6ZJN - chains 6 and 9 of the 15 polymer chains in the assembly; structure by electron microscopy, 6.10 A resolution (low resolution: residue-level contacts below are approximate; hydrogen-bond / salt-bridge calls are withheld).

== Chain 6 ==
Protein: NADH-quinone oxidoreductase subunit 6
From: Thermus thermophilus
Notes: EC 7.1.1.-
UniProt: Q56218 (NQO6_THET8); numbering as in UniProt (aligned over 1-181)
Amino-acid sequence (181 residues; each row starts with the number of its first residue):
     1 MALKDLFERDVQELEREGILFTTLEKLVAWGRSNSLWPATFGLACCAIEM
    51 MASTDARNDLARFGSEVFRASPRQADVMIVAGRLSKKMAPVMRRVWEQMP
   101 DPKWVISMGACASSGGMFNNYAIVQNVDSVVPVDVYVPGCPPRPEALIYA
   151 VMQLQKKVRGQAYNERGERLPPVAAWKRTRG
Unresolved in the structure: 1-15
Bound ions: 4Fe-4S cluster Fe near Cys-46 (its only coordinating residue here)
Residues lining bound ligands: 4Fe-4S cluster (SF4): Ala-44, Cys-45, Cys-46, Gly-82, Met-108, Gly-109, Ala-110, Cys-111, Gly-139, Cys-140, Pro-141
Swiss-Prot annotation at these positions:
  - binding site ([4Fe-4S] cluster): Cys-45, Cys-46, Cys-111, Cys-140

== Chain 9 ==
Protein: NADH-quinone oxidoreductase subunit 9
From: Thermus thermophilus
Notes: EC 7.1.1.-
UniProt: Q56224 (NQO9_THET8); residues 1-182 here = UniProt positions 1-182
Amino-acid sequence (182 residues; row label = number of the first residue in the row):
     1 MTLKALAQSLGITLKYLFSKPVTVPYPDAPVALKPRFHGRHVLTRHPNGL
    51 EKCIGCSLCAAACPAYAIYVEPAENDPENPVSAGERYAKVYEINMLRCIF
   101 CGLCEEACPTGAIVLGYDFEMADYEYSDLVYGKEDMLVDVVGTKPQRREA
   151 KRTGKPVKVGYVVPYVRPELEGFKAPTEGGKR
Unresolved in the structure: 1, 182
Bound ions: 4Fe-4S cluster Fe: Cys-56, Ser-57
Residues lining bound ligands:
  - 4Fe-4S cluster (SF4), molecule 1: Cys-53, Ile-54, Gly-55, Cys-56, Ser-57, Leu-58, Cys-59, Ala-88, Cys-108, Ala-112, Ile-113
  - 4Fe-4S cluster (SF4), molecule 2: Cys-59, Cys-63, Ala-65, Ala-67, Ile-68, Ile-93, Cys-98, Ile-99, Phe-100, Cys-101, Cys-104
Swiss-Prot annotation at these positions:
  - binding site ([4Fe-4S] cluster): Cys-53, Cys-56, Ser-57, Cys-59, Cys-63, Cys-98, Ile-99, Cys-101, Cys-104, Cys-108

== Interface between chain 6 and chain 9 ==
Contacting residue pairs (13):
  Ala-56(6) / Val-22(9)
  Ala-56(6) / Thr-23(9)
  Arg-57(6) / Thr-23(9)
  Arg-57(6) / Val-24(9)
  Ala-110(6) / Leu-96(9)
  Ser-114(6) / Leu-96(9)
  Gly-116(6) / Arg-97(9)
  Asp-134(6) / Tyr-124(9)
  Tyr-136(6) / Ala-122(9)
  Tyr-136(6) / Asp-123(9)
  Val-137(6) / Ala-122(9)
  Pro-138(6) / Met-95(9)
  Ala-146(6) / Phe-119(9)
Interface residues without a listed pair, chain 6 (15 interface residues in all): Ser-113, Gly-115, Val-135, Gly-139, Arg-143

== Summary ==
Chain 6 and chain 9 form an interface of 15 and 10 residues respectively. Ligands of chain 6: 4Fe-4S cluster.
Ligands of chain 9: 4Fe-4S cluster. Curated annotation (UniProt) lists 4 [4Fe-4S] cluster-binding residues on
chain 6; 10 [4Fe-4S] cluster-binding residues on chain 9.
Here chain 6 is NADH-quinone oxidoreductase subunit 6 and chain 9 is NADH-quinone oxidoreductase subunit 9,
both from Thermus thermophilus. Entry 6ZJN (Respiratory complex I from Thermus thermophilus, NADH dataset,
minor state) was determined by electron microscopy (same publication as 6I0D, 6I1P, 6Q8O, 6Q8W, 6Q8X, 6Y11 and
3 further entries).
